7Y9X - chains B and A of the 3 polymer chains in the assembly; structure by electron microscopy, 2.49 A resolution.

[Chain B]
Molecule: CHAT domain-containing protein
From: Desulfonema ishimotonii
UniProt: A0A401FT52 (A0A401FT52_9DELT); residue numbers follow UniProt; this construct covers 1-751
Sequence (751 residues; each row starts with the number of its first residue):
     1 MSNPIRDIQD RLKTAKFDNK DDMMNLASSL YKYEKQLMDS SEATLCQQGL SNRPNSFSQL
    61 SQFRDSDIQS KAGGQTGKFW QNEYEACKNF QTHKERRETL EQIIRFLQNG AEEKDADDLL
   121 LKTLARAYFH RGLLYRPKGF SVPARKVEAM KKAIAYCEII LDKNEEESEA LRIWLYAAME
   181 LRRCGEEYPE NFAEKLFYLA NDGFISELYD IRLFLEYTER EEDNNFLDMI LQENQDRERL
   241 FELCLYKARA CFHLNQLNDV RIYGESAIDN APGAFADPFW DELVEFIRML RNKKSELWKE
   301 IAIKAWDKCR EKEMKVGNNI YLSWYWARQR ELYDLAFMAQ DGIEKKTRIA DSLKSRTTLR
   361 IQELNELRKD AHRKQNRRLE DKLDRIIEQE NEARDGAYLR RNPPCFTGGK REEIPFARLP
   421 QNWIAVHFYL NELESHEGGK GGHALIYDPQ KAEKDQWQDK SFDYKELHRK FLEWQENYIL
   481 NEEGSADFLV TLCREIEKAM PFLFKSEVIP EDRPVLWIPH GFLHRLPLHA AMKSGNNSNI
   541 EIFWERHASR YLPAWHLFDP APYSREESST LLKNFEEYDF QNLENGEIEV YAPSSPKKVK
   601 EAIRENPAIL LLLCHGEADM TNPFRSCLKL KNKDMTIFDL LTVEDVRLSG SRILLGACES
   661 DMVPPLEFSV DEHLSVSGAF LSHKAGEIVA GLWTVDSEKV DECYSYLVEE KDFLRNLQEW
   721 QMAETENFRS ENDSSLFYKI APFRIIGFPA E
Unresolved in the structure: 1-2, 68-74, 405-408, 535-537, 751
Reported in the primary citation:
  - catalytic residues: His-615, Cys-658 (proposed by the authors, not directly observed)

[Chain A]
Molecule: CRISPR-associated RAMP family protein
From: Desulfonema ishimotonii
UniProt: A0A401FT36 (A0A401FT36_9DELT); numbering as in UniProt; present here: 1-1273, 1275-1540, 1542-1601
Sequence (1617 residues; each row starts with the number of its first residue; note: 2 numbers in that range are skipped by the numbering (no residue carries them; nothing is unmodelled there)):
     1 MTTTMKISIE FLEPFRMTKW QESTRRNKNN KEFVRGQAFA RWHRNKKDNT KGRPYITGTL
    61 LRSAVIRSAE NLLTLSDGKI SEKTCCPGKF DTEDKDRLLQ LRQRSTLRWT DKNPCPDNAE
   121 TYCPFCELLG RSGNDGKKAE KKDWRFRIHF GNLSLPGKPD FDGPKAIGSQ RVLNRVDFKS
   181 GKAHDFFKAY EVDHTRFPRF EGEITIDNKV SAEARKLLCD SLKFTDRLCG ALCVIRFDEY
   241 TPAADSGKQT ENVQAEPNAN LAEKTAEQII SILDDNKKTE YTRLLADAIR SLRRSSKLVA
   301 GLPKDHDGKD DHYLWDIGKK KKDENSVTIR QILTTSADTK ELKNAGKWRE FCEKLGEALY
   361 LKSKDMSGGL KITRRILGDA EFHGKPDRLE KSRSVSIGSV LKETVVCGEL VAKTPFFFGA
   421 IDEDAKQTAL QVLLTPDNKY RLPRSAVRGI LRRDLQTYFD SPCNAELGGR PCMCKTCRIM
   481 RGITVMDARS EYNAPPEIRH RTRINPFTGT VAEGALFNME VAPEGIVFPF QLRYRGSEDG
   541 LPDALKTVLK WWAEGQAFMS GAASTGKGRF RMENAKYETL DLSDENQRND YLKNWGWRDE
   601 KGLEELKKRL NSGLPEPGNY RDPKWHEINV SIEMASPFIN GDPIRAAVDK RGTAVVTFVK
   661 YKAEGEEAKP VCAYKAESFR GVIRSAVARI HMEDGVPLTE LTHSDCECLL CQIFGSEYEA
   721 GKIRFEDLVF ESDPEPVTFD HVAIDRFTGG AAAKKKFDDS PLPGSPARPL MLKGSFWIRR
   781 DVLEDEEYCK ALGKALADVN NGLYPLGGKS AIGYGQVKSL GIKGDDKRIS RLMNPAFDET
   841 DVAVPEKPKT DAEVRIEAEK VYYPHYFVEP HKKVEREEKP CGHQKFHEGR LTGKIRCKLI
   901 TKTPLIVPDT SNDDFFRPAD KEARKEKDEY HKSYAFFRLH KQIMIPGSEL RGMVSSVYET
   961 VTNSCFRIFD ETKRLSWRMD ADHQNVLQDF LPGRVTADGK HIQKFSETAR VPFYDKTQKH
  1021 FDILDEQEIA GEKPVRMWVK RFIKRLSLVD PAKHPQKKQD NKWKRRKEGI ATFIEQKNGS
  1081 YYFNVVTNNG CTSFHLWHKP DNFDQEKLEG IQNGEKLDCW VRDSRYQKAF QEIPENDPDG
  1141 WECKEGYLHV VGPSKVEFSD KKGDVINNFQ GTLPSVPNDW KTIRTNDFKN RKRKNEPVFC
  1201 CEDDKGNYYT MAKYCETFFF DLKENEEYEI PEKARIKYKE LLRVYNNNPQ AVPESVFQSR
  1261 VARENVEKLK SGD
 1274A L
  1275 VYFKHNEKYV EDIVPVRISR TVDDRMIGKR MSADLRPCHG DWVEDGDLSA LNAYPEKRLL
  1335 LRHPKGLCPA CRLFGTGSYK GRVRFGFASL ENDPEWLIPG KNPGDPFHGG PVMLSLLERP
  1395 RPTWSIPGSD NKFKVPGRKF YVHHHAWKTI KDGNHPTTGK AIEQSPNNRT VEALAGGNSF
  1455 SFEIAFENLK EWELGLLIHS LQLEKGLAHK LGMAKSMGFG SVEIDVESVR LRKDWKQWRN
  1515 GNSEIPNWLG KGFAKLKEWF RDELDF
 1541A I
  1542 ENLKKLLWFP EGDQAPRVCY PMLRKKDDPN GNSGYEELKD GEFKKEDRQK KLTTPWTPWA
  1602 SSGLVPRGSH HHHHHH
Unresolved in the structure: 133-145, 239-259, 319-326, 835-839, 918-929, 983-986, 1043-1124, 1604-1617
Differences from the reference sequence: engineered mutation Ala-429 (Asp in A0A401FT36), Ala-654 (Asp in A0A401FT36), Ala-753 (Asp in A0A401FT36); expression tag (1602-1617)
Metal / ion sites: Zn2+ site 1: Cys-86, Cys-115, Cys-123, Cys-126; Zn2+ site 2: Cys-463, Cys-472, Cys-474, Cys-477; Zn2+ site 3: His-703, Cys-706, Cys-708, Cys-711; Zn2+ site 4: Cys-965, Cys-1312, Cys-1342, Cys-1345
Reported in the primary citation:
  - binding site for crRNA: His-43, Arg-53, Tyr-55, Asn-152
  - catalytic residues: His-43 (citing earlier work)
  - conformationally variable residues (order/disorder transition): Ser-367 to Leu-401, His-1313 to Leu-1341
  - mutagenesis - D429A/D654A: abolished catalytic activity on tgRNA

[Chain B / chain A interface]
Residue-residue contacts - 138 pairs, chain B then chain A:
  Asn-3(B) with Glu-878(A), hydrogen bond
  Ile-5(B) with Leu-1333(A), hydrophobic
  Tyr-31(B) with Leu-370(A)
  Tyr-33(B) with Arg-1332(A); Leu-1333(A)
  Glu-34(B) with Gly-369(A); Leu-370(A), hydrogen bond (side chain-backbone); Pro-1329(A)
  Lys-35(B) with Leu-370(A)
  Leu-37(B) with Glu-513(A); Arg-1332(A)
  Met-38(B) with Leu-370(A); Ile-372(A), hydrophobic
  Ser-40(B) with Asn-505(A); Pro-506(A); Phe-507(A); Ala-512(A)
  Ser-41(B) with Phe-507(A)
  Glu-42(B) with Phe-507(A); Lys-879(A), hydrogen bond (backbone-side chain)
  Thr-44(B) with Asn-505(A), hydrogen bond; Thr-508(A)
  Leu-45(B) with Phe-507(A); Glu-878(A); Lys-879(A); Pro-880(A); Gly-882(A)
  Cys-46(B) with Glu-878(A); Lys-879(A)
  Gln-47(B) with Glu-878(A), hydrogen bond (backbone-backbone); Pro-880(A); His-1313(A), hydrogen bond; Arg-1336(A); Leu-1341(A); Ser-1352(A), hydrogen bond
  Gln-48(B) with Glu-878(A); Leu-1333(A); Arg-1336(A); His-1337(A); Pro-1338(A); Gly-1340(A)
  Gly-49(B) with Leu-1333(A); Arg-1336(A); His-1337(A), hydrogen bond (backbone-backbone); Pro-1338(A)
  Leu-50(B) with Leu-1333(A), hydrogen bond (backbone-backbone); Pro-1338(A)
  Ser-51(B) with Pro-1338(A)
  Arg-53(B) with Arg-1310(A); Trp-1316(A); Leu-1334(A); Arg-1336(A), hydrogen bond (side chain-backbone); His-1337(A)
  Pro-54(B) with Glu-1318(A)
  Ser-56(B) with Leu-1334(A)
  Phe-57(B) with Trp-1316(A), hydrophobic; Asp-1321(A); Leu-1322(A), hydrophobic; Leu-1325(A), hydrophobic; Leu-1334(A), hydrophobic
  Leu-60(B) with Leu-1325(A), hydrophobic; Glu-1330(A)
  Ser-61(B) with Leu-1325(A)
  Arg-64(B) with Leu-1325(A); Tyr-1328(A); Glu-1330(A), salt bridge
  Lys-94(B) with Asp-705(A)
  Arg-97(B) with Asp-705(A), salt bridge; Tyr-718(A)
  Glu-98(B) with Ser-704(A)
  Glu-101(B) with Ser-704(A), hydrogen bond; Glu-717(A)
  Ile-104(B) with Ile-376(A); Leu-377(A), hydrophobic
  Arg-105(B) with Ile-372(A); Thr-373(A), hydrogen bond (backbone-backbone); Ile-376(A)
  Phe-106(B) with Lys-371(A); Ile-372(A), hydrophobic
  Gln-108(B) with Thr-373(A); Ile-376(A)
  Asn-109(B) with Lys-371(A), hydrogen bond (side chain-backbone)
  Tyr-128(B) with Ile-376(A); Leu-377(A), hydrophobic
  Arg-131(B) with Tyr-718(A), hydrogen bond
  Tyr-135(B) with Leu-377(A)
  Arg-136(B) with Asp-705(A), salt bridge
  Lys-138(B) with His-184(A)
  Phe-140(B) with Glu-466(A), hydrogen bond (backbone-side chain)
  Ser-141(B) with Glu-466(A)
  Ala-144(B) with Asp-185(A); Ala-380(A); Phe-382(A), hydrophobic
  Arg-145(B) with Lys-182(A); Ala-183(A), hydrogen bond (side chain-backbone); His-184(A); Ala-380(A)
  Glu-148(B) with Asp-379(A); Ala-380(A); Glu-381(A)
  Gln-362(B) with Asp-177(A); Lys-179(A)
  Glu-363(B) with Lys-179(A), salt bridge
  Glu-366(B) with Lys-179(A), salt bridge
  Lys-465(B) with Lys-391(A), hydrogen bond (backbone-side chain)
  His-468(B) with Lys-391(A), hydrogen bond
  Arg-469(B) with Lys-391(A); Ser-392(A), hydrogen bond (side chain-backbone)
  Leu-472(B) with Arg-470(A)
  Glu-473(B) with Ser-392(A); Arg-393(A); Ser-394(A), hydrogen bond (side chain-backbone)
  Glu-476(B) with Ser-105(A), hydrogen bond; Arg-393(A), salt bridge; Val-395(A); Arg-470(A); Met-473(A)
  Asn-477(B) with Ser-394(A), hydrogen bond (side chain-backbone); Val-395(A); Ser-396(A), hydrogen bond (side chain-backbone)
  Ile-479(B) with Arg-478(A)
  Leu-480(B) with Val-395(A), hydrophobic; Ile-397(A), hydrophobic; Arg-478(A)
  Asn-481(B) with Ser-396(A)
  Phe-488(B) with Arg-108(A); Ser-394(A)
  Glu-617(B) with Phe-459(A); Ser-461(A), hydrogen bond; Lys-475(A), salt bridge
  Ala-618(B) with Ser-461(A)
  Met-620(B) with Asn-464(A); Cys-474(A), hydrophobic
  Thr-621(B) with Lys-179(A); Pro-462(A); Asn-464(A)
  Leu-666(B) with Arg-470(A), hydrogen bond (backbone-side chain)
  Glu-667(B) with Arg-470(A), hydrogen bond (backbone-side chain)
Interface residues without a listed pair, chain B (74 interface residues in all): Ile-8, Leu-30, Trp-80, Gly-139, Glu-186, Arg-368, Asp-619, Lys-629, Pro-665
Interface residues without a listed pair, chain A (80 interface residues in all): Lys-31, Gly-368, Cys-472, Ile-504, Glu-700, Thr-702, Glu-707, Gln-884, Ala-1324, Lys-1339, Tyr-1353
From the paper, about this interface:
  - pairs named by the authors: Asn-3(B)/Glu-878(A) (hydrogen bond), Glu-42(B)/Lys-879(A) (hydrogen bond), Thr-44(B)/Asn-505(A), Leu-45(B)/Phe-507(A), Gln-47(B)/Glu-878(A) (hydrogen bond), Arg-53(B)/Arg-1336(A) (hydrogen bond), Arg-64(B)/Glu-1330(A) (hydrogen bond), Arg-97(B)/Asp-705(A) (hydrogen bond), Arg-136(B)/Asp-705(A) (hydrogen bond), Phe-507(A)/Glu-42(B)
  - interface residues, chain B: Ile-5(B), Ile-8(B), Leu-30(B), Tyr-33(B), Leu-50(B), Arg-53(B), Phe-57(B), Leu-60(B), Ser-61(B), Arg-64(B)
  - interface residues, chain A: Leu-370(A), Trp-1316(A), Leu-1322(A), Leu-1325(A), Tyr-1328(A), Leu-1333(A), Leu-1334(A)

[Summary]
The interface between chain B and chain A involves 74 residues on one side and 80 on the other, with 26
hydrogen bonds and 7 salt bridges. Polar contacts include Arg-64(B)/Glu-1330(A), Arg-97(B)/Asp-705(A) and
Arg-136(B)/Asp-705(A). The authors report hydrogen bonds between Asn-3(B) and Glu-878(A), Glu-42(B) and
Lys-879(A) and Gln-47(B) and Glu-878(A) among others; contacts between Thr-44(B) and Asn-505(A), Leu-45(B) and
Phe-507(A) and Phe-507(A) and Glu-42(B). The paper reports catalytic residues His-615(B), Cys-658(B) and
His-43(A); D429A/D654A of chain A abolish catalytic activity on tgRNA.
Chain B is CHAT domain-containing protein and chain A is CRISPR-associated RAMP family protein, both from
Desulfonema ishimotonii; the structure, Structure of the Cas7-11-Csx29-guide RNA complex, was determined by
electron microscopy together with 7Y9Y and 8GS2 from the same study.
